PDB entry 3HH5 | X-ray diffraction, 1.25 A resolution | chain A

[Chain A]
Name: Lysozyme
Source organism: Enterobacteria phage T4
Notes: EC 3.2.1.17
UniProt: P00720 (LYS_BPT4); numbering as in UniProt (aligned over 1-164)
Sequence (164 residues; row label = number of the first residue in the row):
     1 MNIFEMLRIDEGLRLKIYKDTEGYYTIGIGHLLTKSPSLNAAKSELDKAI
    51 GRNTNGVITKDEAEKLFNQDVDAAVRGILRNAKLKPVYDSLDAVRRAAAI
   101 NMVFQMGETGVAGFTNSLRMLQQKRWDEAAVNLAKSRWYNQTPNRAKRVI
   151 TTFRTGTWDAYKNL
Sequence notes: engineered mutation Thr54 (Cys in P00720), Ala97 (Cys in P00720), Ala99 (Leu in P00720)
Curated features (UniProtKB/Swiss-Prot):
  - active site (Proton donor/acceptor): Glu11, Asp20
  - binding site (substrate): Leu32, Phe104, Ser117, Asn132
  - mutagenesis: Glu11 (E11A/F/H/M/N: Complete loss of enzymatic activity; E11N: Loss of 84% of enzymatic activity; E11Q: Complete loss of activity), Asp20 (D20A/N/S/T: Complete loss of enzymatic activity; D20C: Nearly no effet on specific enzymatic activity; D20E/Q: Loss of 99% of enzymatic activity), Thr26 (T26E: Complete loss of activity at neutral pH; covalently bound substrate; T26H: Facilitates transglycosylation more effectively than hydrolysis; covalently bound substrate), Gly30 (G30A: Almost complete loss of enzymatic activity; G30F: Almost complete loss of enzymatic activity. The enzyme is destabilized by 1.5 kcal/mol), Ser117 (S117F: 10-fold decrease in enzymatic activity; S117I: 500-fold decrease in enzymatic activity; S117V: 50-fold decrease in enzymatic activity), Asn132 (N132I: 5-fold decrease in enzymatic activity; N132M/F: 2-fold decrease in enzymatic activity)
Metal / ion sites: Na+ near Glu11 (its only coordinating residue here)
Small-molecule neighbours:
  - 1-ethyl-1,2-dihydro-1,2-azaborinine (B24): Ile78, Leu84, Val87, Tyr88, Leu91, Ala99, Met102, Val103, Val111, Phe114, Leu118, Leu121, Leu133, Phe153
  - 2-hydroxyethyl disulfide (HED): Ile3, Phe4, Asn68, Val71, Asp72, Val75

[Overview]
Bound to chain A: 2-hydroxyethyl disulfide and 1-ethyl-1,2-dihydro-1,2-azaborinine. UniProt lists active-site
residues Glu11 and Asp20, 4 substrate-binding residues and 6 mutagenesis sites.
Chain A is Lysozyme (Enterobacteria phage T4); the structure, New azaborine compounds bind to the T4 lysozyme
L99A cavity - 1-ethyl-2-hydro-1,2-azaborine, was determined by X-ray diffraction together with 3HH3, 3HH4 and
3HH6 from the same study.
